Entry 9MH1 (electron microscopy, 2.10 A resolution); this record covers chains B and D of the 18 polymer chains in the assembly.

Chain B:
Protein: Photosystem I P700 chlorophyll a apoprotein A2
Organism: Dunaliella tertiolecta
Notes: EC 1.97.1.12
Chain sequence (735 residues; each row starts with the number of its first residue):
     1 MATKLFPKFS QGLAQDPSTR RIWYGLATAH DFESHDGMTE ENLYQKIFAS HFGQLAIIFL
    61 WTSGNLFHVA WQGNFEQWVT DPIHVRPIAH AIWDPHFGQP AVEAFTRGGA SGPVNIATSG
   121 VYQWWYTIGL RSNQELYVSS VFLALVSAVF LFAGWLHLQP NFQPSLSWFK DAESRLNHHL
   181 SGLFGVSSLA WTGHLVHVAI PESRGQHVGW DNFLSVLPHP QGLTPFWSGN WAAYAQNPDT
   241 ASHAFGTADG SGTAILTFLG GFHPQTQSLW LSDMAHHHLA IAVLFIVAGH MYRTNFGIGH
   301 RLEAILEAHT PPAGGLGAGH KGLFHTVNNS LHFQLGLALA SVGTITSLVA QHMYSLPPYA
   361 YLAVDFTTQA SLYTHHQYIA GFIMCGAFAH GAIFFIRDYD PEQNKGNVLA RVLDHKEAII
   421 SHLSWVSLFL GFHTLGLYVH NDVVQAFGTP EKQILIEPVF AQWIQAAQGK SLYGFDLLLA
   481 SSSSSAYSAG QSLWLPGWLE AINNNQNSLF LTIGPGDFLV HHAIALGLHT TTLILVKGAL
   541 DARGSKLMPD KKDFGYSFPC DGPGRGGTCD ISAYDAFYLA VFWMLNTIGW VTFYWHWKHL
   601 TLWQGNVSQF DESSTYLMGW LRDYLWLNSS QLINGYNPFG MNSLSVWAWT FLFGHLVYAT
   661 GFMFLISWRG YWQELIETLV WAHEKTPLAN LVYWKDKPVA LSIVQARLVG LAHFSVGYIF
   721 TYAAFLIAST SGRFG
Not modelled in the structure: 1
Bound ions: chlorophyll a Mg (26 sites), coordinated by His-30, Gln-54, His-68, His-90, Asp-94, His-96, His-157, His-178, His-179, His-277, His-278, His-300, His-309, His-320, His-352, His-390 and 10 more; 4Fe-4S cluster Fe: Cys-560, Cys-569 (shared with 2 residues of chain A)
Residues lining bound ligands:
  - beta-carotene (BCR), molecule 1: Phe-6, Ile-22, Leu-26, Val-692
  - beta-carotene (BCR), molecule 2: Ala-49, Gly-53, Ile-57, Leu-60, Phe-67, Ser-140, Val-141, Ala-144, Ser-147, Ala-148, Leu-151, Gly-154, Trp-155, Leu-158
  - beta-carotene (BCR), molecule 3: Leu-55, Ile-58, Phe-59, Trp-61, Phe-150, Gly-182, Leu-183, Val-186, Ser-187
  - beta-carotene (BCR), molecule 4: Phe-59, Leu-66, Trp-124, Trp-125, Ile-128, Leu-130, Ser-139, Phe-142, Leu-143, Trp-191, Phe-213
  - beta-carotene (BCR), molecule 5: Leu-189, Leu-223, Phe-226, Leu-279, Val-283, Ile-286, Val-287, His-290, Ile-298
  - beta-carotene (BCR), molecule 6: Phe-333, Gly-336, Leu-337, Ala-340, Thr-344, Met-384, Ala-387, Phe-388, Gly-391, Phe-394, Phe-395, Leu-409, Ala-539
  - beta-carotene (BCR), molecule 7: Phe-388, Leu-409, Val-412, Val-536, Leu-540
  - beta-carotene (BCR), molecule 8: Phe-429, His-433, Leu-437, Ile-454, Ile-456, Phe-518, His-522
  - beta-carotene (BCR), molecule 9: Leu-435, Gly-436, Val-439
  - beta-carotene (BCR), molecule 10: Val-646, Trp-649, Thr-650, Phe-653, Leu-675, Ile-676, Leu-679, Phe-720
  - beta-carotene (BCR), molecule 11: Pro-687, Leu-688, Ala-689
  - chlorophyll b (CHL): Trp-210, Phe-213, Leu-214
  - chlorophyll b / chlorophyll a: Leu-478, Ser-485, Ala-486, Ala-489, Gly-490, Leu-493, Trp-494
  - chlorophyll a isomer (CL0): Leu-621, Leu-625, Trp-626
  - chlorophyll a (CLA), molecule 1: Phe-6, Lys-8, Phe-9, Gly-25, Leu-26, Ala-29, His-30, Phe-32, His-35, Lys-46, Ser-50, Gly-53, Gln-54, Ile-57
  - chlorophyll a (CLA), molecule 2: Thr-19, Ile-22, Trp-23, Ile-676, Leu-679, Val-680, His-683, Val-692, Tyr-693, Trp-694, Lys-695, Asp-696, Pro-698, Val-699, Leu-701
  - chlorophyll a (CLA), molecule 3: Trp-23, Phe-653, Leu-656, Val-657, Thr-660, Met-663, Phe-664, Leu-701, Val-709, Ala-712, His-713, Val-716
  - chlorophyll a (CLA), molecule 4: Leu-26, Ala-27, Thr-28, Ala-29, His-30, Asp-31, His-332, Leu-335, Leu-339, Phe-382, Ile-383, Gly-386, Ala-389, His-390, Ile-393, Arg-397, Tyr-556, Tyr-574, Phe-577, Val-716, Phe-720
  - chlorophyll a (CLA), molecule 5: His-30, Phe-32, Glu-33, Tyr-44, Ile-47, Ser-50, His-51, Gln-54, Leu-55, Ile-58, Phe-169, Arg-175, His-179, Leu-183, Leu-331, His-332, Gln-334, Leu-335, Ala-338, Leu-339, Val-342
  - chlorophyll a (CLA), molecule 6: His-30, Gln-54, Ile-57, Ile-58, Trp-61, Ile-379, Phe-382, Ile-383
  - chlorophyll a (CLA), molecule 7: Phe-48, Phe-52, Ile-128, Gly-129, Leu-130, Glu-135, Ser-139, Phe-142, Val-149, Phe-150, Ala-153, Leu-156, His-157, Phe-162, Pro-164, Trp-168, Ser-187, Ala-190, Trp-191, Gly-193, His-194, His-197, Val-198, Val-208, Gly-209, Trp-210, Phe-213
  - chlorophyll a (CLA), molecule 8: Phe-48, His-51, Phe-52, Leu-55, Trp-124, Phe-150, Trp-168, Phe-169, Asp-171, Ser-174, Arg-175, His-178, His-179, Gly-182, Leu-183, Phe-184, Ile-345, Tyr-359
  - chlorophyll a (CLA), molecule 9: Ile-57, Leu-60, Trp-61, Ser-63, Gly-64, Phe-67, His-68, Trp-71, Gln-72, His-90, Ala-91, Trp-93
  - chlorophyll a (CLA), molecule 10: Ile-57, Trp-61, Asn-65, His-68, Val-69, Ala-89, His-90, Asn-115, Ile-116, Ala-117, Thr-118, Ser-119, Val-121, Val-646, Trp-647, Phe-720
  - chlorophyll a (CLA), molecule 11: Phe-59, Trp-61, Thr-62, Ser-119, Gly-120, Val-121, Trp-124, Ser-187, Ala-190, Val-342, Ile-345, Thr-346, Val-349, Met-353, Tyr-359, Leu-372, His-375, His-376, Ile-379, Ile-383
  - chlorophyll a (CLA), molecule 12: Trp-61, Asn-65, Thr-118, Ser-119, Val-121, Ser-371, Leu-372, Thr-374, His-375, Tyr-378, Ile-379, Phe-382, Trp-647, Ile-719, Phe-720, Tyr-722, Ala-723, Leu-726, Ile-727
  - chlorophyll a (CLA), molecule 13: His-90, Ala-91, Ile-92, Trp-93, Asp-94, Pro-95, His-96, Phe-97, Phe-105, Asn-115, Ser-645, Val-646, Trp-649
  - chlorophyll a (CLA), molecule 14: Trp-124, Thr-127, Ile-128, Leu-183, Phe-184, Ser-187, Ser-188, Trp-191, Met-274, His-277, His-278, Ile-281, Phe-285, Ile-345, Leu-348, Val-349, His-352, Met-353, Pro-358, Tyr-359
  - chlorophyll a (CLA), molecule 15: Trp-168, Asp-171, Ser-174, His-178, Thr-294, Asn-295, Phe-296
  - chlorophyll a (CLA), molecule 16: Ala-172, Arg-175, Leu-176, His-179, Phe-184, Leu-302, Leu-306, Phe-324, Val-327, Asn-328, Leu-337, Ala-338, Ser-341, Val-342, Ile-345
  - chlorophyll a (CLA), molecule 17: Leu-176, Leu-180, Phe-184, Leu-284, Phe-285, Ala-288, Met-291, Tyr-292, Leu-302, Ile-305, Leu-306
  - chlorophyll a (CLA), molecule 18: Asn-177, His-178, Ser-181, Gly-182, Val-186, Ile-286, Gly-289, His-290, Tyr-292, Thr-294, Phe-296, Ile-298, Gly-299
  - chlorophyll a (CLA), molecule 19: Leu-189, Ala-190, Thr-192, Gly-193, Val-196, His-197, Phe-213, Leu-214, Val-216, Leu-217, Pro-218, His-219, Gly-222, Leu-223, Phe-226, Trp-227, Tyr-234, Ile-255, Leu-256, Leu-279
  - chlorophyll a (CLA), molecule 20: Phe-226, Trp-231, Ala-232, Tyr-234, Ala-235, Leu-256, Thr-257, Phe-258, His-276, Leu-279, Ala-280, Val-283, Val-287, Leu-493
  - chlorophyll a (CLA), molecule 21: Thr-257, Phe-258, Gly-260, Gly-261, Leu-269, Asp-273, Met-274, His-276, His-277, Ala-280, Ile-281, Leu-284, His-352, Leu-356, Trp-494, Trp-498
  - chlorophyll a (CLA), molecule 22: Val-287, His-300, Ala-304, Ile-305, Ala-308, His-309
  - chlorophyll a (CLA), molecule 23: Val-287, Ala-288, His-290, Met-291, Ile-298, Gly-299, His-300
  - chlorophyll a (CLA), molecule 24: Ile-305, Leu-306, His-309, Leu-316, His-320, Leu-323, Val-327, Phe-333, Val-408, Leu-409, Val-412
  - chlorophyll a (CLA), molecule 25: Ala-308, His-309, Thr-310, Pro-311, Pro-312, Gly-315, Leu-316
  - chlorophyll a (CLA), molecule 26: Gly-315, Leu-316, Gly-317, Val-408, Arg-411, Val-412, Asp-414, His-415, Ala-418, Ile-419, His-422
  - chlorophyll a (CLA), molecule 27: Leu-337, Ala-340, Ser-341, Thr-344, Ile-345, Leu-348, Gln-351, His-352, Tyr-354, Ser-355, Leu-356, Leu-509, Phe-510
  - chlorophyll a (CLA), molecule 28: Thr-344, Ser-347, Leu-348, Gln-351, Gln-377, Gly-381, Met-384, Phe-388, Leu-528, Thr-531, Thr-532, Leu-535, Met-584, Ile-588
  - chlorophyll a (CLA), molecule 29: Gln-351, Tyr-354, Tyr-373, Gln-377, Phe-460, Ala-461, Ile-464, Gln-465, Phe-510, Leu-511, Ile-513, His-521, Ile-524, Leu-528, Val-591, Tyr-594, Trp-595, Lys-598, His-599
  - chlorophyll a (CLA), molecule 30: Ala-418, His-422, Trp-425
  - chlorophyll a (CLA), molecule 31: Ile-419, His-422, Leu-423, Trp-425, Val-426, Ala-525, Leu-528, His-529, Thr-532
  - chlorophyll a (CLA), molecule 32: Ser-421, His-422, Ser-424, Trp-425, Leu-428, Phe-432
  - chlorophyll a (CLA), molecule 33: Ser-424, Ser-427, Leu-428, Gly-431, Phe-432, Leu-435, Leu-526, Thr-530, Leu-533, Ile-534, Leu-579, Phe-582, Trp-583
  - chlorophyll a (CLA), molecule 34: Trp-425, Val-426, Phe-429, Leu-430, Ile-456, Glu-457, Pro-458, Val-459, Phe-460, Ala-461, Phe-518, His-521, His-522, Ala-525, His-529
  - chlorophyll a (CLA), molecule 35: Trp-425, Leu-428, Phe-429, Phe-432, His-433
  - chlorophyll a (CLA), molecule 36: His-433, Gly-436, Leu-437, Val-439, His-440, Val-443, Phe-447, Lys-452, Ile-454
  - chlorophyll a (CLA), molecule 37: Thr-434, Leu-435, Tyr-438, Val-520, Ala-523, Asn-586, Gly-589, Trp-590, Phe-593, Leu-617, Trp-620, Leu-625, Ser-629, Ile-633, Phe-651, Gly-654, His-655, Tyr-658, Tyr-718, Thr-721, Tyr-722, Phe-725
  - chlorophyll a (CLA), molecule 38: Leu-435, Val-439, Asp-442, Leu-526, Phe-582, Trp-583, Asn-586, Trp-590, Leu-617, Leu-621, Leu-625, Tyr-658, Phe-714, Tyr-718
  - chlorophyll a (CLA), molecule 39: Val-459, Phe-460, Trp-463
  - chlorophyll a (CLA), molecule 40: Trp-463, Ile-464, Ala-467, Gln-468, Leu-478, Leu-479, Ala-486, Trp-494, Leu-495, Trp-498, Phe-510
  - chlorophyll a (CLA), molecule 41: Trp-649, Leu-652, Phe-653, His-655, Leu-656, Tyr-658, Ala-659, Phe-662
  - chlorophyll a (CLA), molecule 42: Ala-659, Phe-662, Met-663, Ile-666, Tyr-671, Trp-672, Leu-675
  - chlorophyll a (CLA), molecule 43: Leu-679, Ala-682, His-683, Thr-686, Ala-689, Val-692
  - chlorophyll a (CLA), molecule 44: Trp-681, Ala-682, Lys-685, Thr-686, Pro-687
  - chlorophyll a (CLA), molecule 45: Thr-686, Pro-687, Leu-688
  - dodecyl-alpha-D-maltoside (LMU): Asp-211, Phe-213, Leu-214, Ser-215
  - phylloquinone (PQN): Trp-23, Leu-26, Met-663, Phe-664, Ser-667, Trp-668, Trp-672, Ile-676, Ala-700, Leu-701, Ala-706
  - phosphatidylethanolamine (PTY): Ser-132, Gln-134, Glu-135, Val-138, Val-141, His-207, Trp-210, Asp-211
  - 4Fe-4S cluster (SF4): Cys-560, Gly-562, Pro-563, Thr-568, Cys-569, Trp-668, Ile-703, Arg-707

Chain D:
Protein: Photosystem I reaction center subunit II, chloroplastic
Organism: Dunaliella tertiolecta
Chain sequence (193 residues; numbered 1 to 193; the number before each row is that of its first residue):
     1 MQALRSTSAA SRASCRPSYE GRRAAFVVRA EAAPAAGAPP AAPKKKAPPP PWKQPELDPD
    61 TPSPIFGGST GGLLRKAQVE EFYVTTWESP KEQIFEMPTG GAAIMRKGPN LLKFARKEQC
   121 LALTTQLRTK FKMTPCFYRV YADGKVEYLH PKDGVYPEKV NAGRVGVNQN MRSIGENVDP
   181 IKVKFTGSQP FTI
Not modelled in the structure: 1-50

Interface between chain B and chain D:
Pairs across the interface - 28 pairs, chain B then chain D:
  Glu-33(B) / Lys-184(D)  salt bridge
  Met-38(B) / Phe-185(D)
  Glu-40(B) / Phe-185(D)
  Leu-43(B) / Phe-185(D)  hydrophobic
  Ile-396(B) / Pro-180(D)
  Arg-397(B) / Pro-180(D)
  Arg-397(B) / Ile-181(D)  hydrogen bond (backbone-backbone)
  Asp-398(B) / Ile-181(D)
  Asp-398(B) / Lys-184(D)  salt bridge
  Tyr-399(B) / Asp-179(D)
  Tyr-399(B) / Ile-181(D)
  Asp-400(B) / Ile-181(D)
  Asp-400(B) / Lys-182(D)  salt bridge
  Pro-401(B) / Asp-179(D)
  Glu-402(B) / Lys-182(D)  salt bridge
  Arg-543(B) / Asp-179(D)  salt bridge
  Asp-550(B) / Ile-174(D)
  Lys-552(B) / Pro-180(D)
  Asp-553(B) / Asn-177(D)
  Asp-553(B) / Pro-190(D)
  Asp-553(B) / Phe-191(D)
  Val-680(B) / Leu-74(D)  hydrophobic
  Trp-681(B) / Thr-70(D)  hydrogen bond (side chain-backbone)
  Trp-681(B) / Leu-74(D)
  Glu-684(B) / Leu-74(D)
  Glu-684(B) / Arg-75(D)  hydrogen bond (side chain-backbone)
  Tyr-693(B) / Arg-75(D)
  Lys-697(B) / Glu-80(D)  salt bridge
Also at the interface, not in a pair above, chain B (23 interface residues in all): Thr-39, Lys-685, Asn-690
Also at the interface, not in a pair above, chain D (17 interface residues in all): Leu-73, Val-178, Gln-189

Summary:
23 residues of chain B and 17 residues of chain D are in contact, with 3 hydrogen bonds and 6 salt bridges.
Polar contacts include Glu-33(B)/Lys-184(D), Asp-398(B)/Lys-184(D) and Asp-400(B)/Lys-182(D).
Chain B is Photosystem I P700 chlorophyll a apoprotein A2 and chain D is Photosystem I reaction center subunit
II, chloroplastic, both from Dunaliella tertiolecta; the structure, Dunaliella tertiolecta PSI-LHCI
supercomplex, was determined by electron microscopy (same publication as 9MGW, 9MGZ and 9MH0).
